Entry 3VF9 (X-ray diffraction, 2.30 A resolution); this record covers chain A.

[Chain A]
Protein: Tyrosine-protein kinase SYK
Organism: Homo sapiens
Notes: EC 2.7.10.2
Reference sequence: P43405 (KSYK_HUMAN); residues 343-635 here = UniProt positions 343-635
Chain sequence (299 residues; numbered 343 to 641; the number before each row is that of its first residue):
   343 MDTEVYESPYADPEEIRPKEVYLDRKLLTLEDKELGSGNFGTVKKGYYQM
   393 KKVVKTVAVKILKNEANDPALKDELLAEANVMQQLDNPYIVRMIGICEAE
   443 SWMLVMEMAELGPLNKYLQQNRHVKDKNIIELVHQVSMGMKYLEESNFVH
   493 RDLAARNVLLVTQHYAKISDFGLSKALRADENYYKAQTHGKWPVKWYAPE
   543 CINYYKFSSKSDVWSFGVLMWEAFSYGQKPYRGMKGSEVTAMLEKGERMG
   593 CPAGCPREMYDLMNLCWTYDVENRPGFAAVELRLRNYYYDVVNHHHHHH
Disordered / not traced: 343-363, 394, 405-410, 636-641
Construct notes: expression tag (636-641)
Ligand contacts: 477 (3-{2-[5-(difluoromethyl)-2H-thieno[3,2-c]pyrazol-3-yl]-1H-indol-6-yl}pentan-3-ol): Leu377, Val385, Ala400, Val433, Met448, Glu449, Met450, Ala451, Glu452, Leu453, Gly454, Pro455, Leu501
Curated features (UniProtKB/Swiss-Prot):
  - active site: Asp494 (Proton acceptor)
  - binding site (ATP): Leu377 to Val385, Lys402
  - modified residue: Thr345 (Phosphothreonine), Tyr348 (Phosphotyrosine), Ser350 (Phosphoserine), Tyr352 (Phosphotyrosine), Tyr364 (Phosphotyrosine), Ser379 (Phosphoserine), Thr384 (Phosphothreonine), Tyr484 (Phosphotyrosine), Tyr507 (Phosphotyrosine), Tyr525 (Phosphotyrosine), Tyr526 (Phosphotyrosine), Thr530 (Phosphothreonine), Tyr546 (Phosphotyrosine), Ser579 (Phosphoserine), Thr582 (Phosphothreonine), Tyr629 (Phosphotyrosine), Tyr630 (Phosphotyrosine), Tyr631 (Phosphotyrosine)
  - natural variant: Ala353 (A353T: In IMD82), Met450 (M450I: In IMD82), Ser550 (S550F: In IMD82; S550Y: In IMD82)
  - mutagenesis: Tyr630 (Y630F: Loss of interaction with BLNK)

[In short]
Bound to chain A: compound 477. From UniProt: active-site residue Asp494, 10 ATP-binding residues and one
mutagenesis site.
Chain A is Tyrosine-protein kinase SYK (Homo sapiens); the structure, Crystal Structure of Spleen Tyrosine
Kinase Syk Catalytic Domain with Thienopyrazolylindole Inhibitor 027, was determined by X-ray diffraction
together with 3V5J, 3V5L, 3V8T, 3V8W and 3VF8 from the same study.
